Entry 1L0E (X-ray diffraction, 1.90 A resolution); this record covers chain A.

Chain A:
Name: beta-lactamase
Source organism: Escherichia coli
Notes: EC 3.5.2.6
UniProt: P00811 (AMPC_ECOLI); residues 4-361 here correspond to UniProt positions 20-377 (UniProt number = residue number + 16)
Chain sequence (358 residues; numbered 4 to 361; the number before each row is that of its first residue):
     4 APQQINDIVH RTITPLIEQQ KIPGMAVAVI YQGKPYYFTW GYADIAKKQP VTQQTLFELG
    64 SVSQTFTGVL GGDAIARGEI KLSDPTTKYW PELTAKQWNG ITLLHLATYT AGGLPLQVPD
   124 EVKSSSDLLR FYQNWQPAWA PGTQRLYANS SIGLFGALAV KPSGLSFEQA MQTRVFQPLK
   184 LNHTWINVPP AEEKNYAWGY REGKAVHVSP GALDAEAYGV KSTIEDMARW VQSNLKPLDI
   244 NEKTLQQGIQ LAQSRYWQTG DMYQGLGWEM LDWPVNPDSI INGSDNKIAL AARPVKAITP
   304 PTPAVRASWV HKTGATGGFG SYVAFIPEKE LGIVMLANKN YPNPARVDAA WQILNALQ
Construct notes: engineered mutation Q67 (Lys83 in P00811)
Swiss-Prot annotation at these positions:
  - active site: S64 (Acyl-ester intermediate)
  - binding site (a beta-lactam): S64, Q120, Y150, N152, A318, N343
Reported in the primary citation:
  - catalytic residues: S64, Y150, N152, K315 (citing earlier work)
  - mutagenesis - S64E: increased stability
  - mutagenesis - S64A, N279H (2 0.6 kcal/mol): decreased stability
  - mutagenesis - S64A, S64E, K67Q, Y150E, N152D, K315A: decreased catalytic activity
  - mutagenesis - K67Q: increased stability in response to neutral pH
  - catalytic residues: A318 (proposed by the authors, not directly observed)
  - mutagenesis - N152D: increased stability in response to pH 4.4
  - mutagenesis - N152D: unchanged stability in response to pH 6.8
  - mutagenesis - Y150E, K315A: increased stability in response to low pH
  - mutagenesis - S86D, K197Q: unchanged stability

Summary:
UniProt lists active-site residue S64 and 6 beta-lactam-binding residues. From the paper: catalytic residues
S64, Y150 and N152 among others; S64A, S64E and K67Q, among others, reduce catalytic activity; 9 substitutions
were tested in all.
Chain A is beta-lactamase (Escherichia coli); the structure, X-ray Crystal Structure of AmpC K67Q Mutant
beta-Lactamase, was determined by X-ray diffraction, deposited together with 1L0D, 1L0F and 1L0G.
